8F7M - chains A and C of the 3 polymer chains in the assembly; structure by X-ray diffraction, 1.88 A resolution.

# Chain A
Molecule: heavy chain HLA-B*57:01
Organism: Homo sapiens
UniProtKB: U6BR87 (U6BR87_HUMAN); residues 1-278 here correspond to UniProt positions 25-302 (UniProt number = residue number + 24)
Sequence (278 residues; row label = number of the first residue in the row):
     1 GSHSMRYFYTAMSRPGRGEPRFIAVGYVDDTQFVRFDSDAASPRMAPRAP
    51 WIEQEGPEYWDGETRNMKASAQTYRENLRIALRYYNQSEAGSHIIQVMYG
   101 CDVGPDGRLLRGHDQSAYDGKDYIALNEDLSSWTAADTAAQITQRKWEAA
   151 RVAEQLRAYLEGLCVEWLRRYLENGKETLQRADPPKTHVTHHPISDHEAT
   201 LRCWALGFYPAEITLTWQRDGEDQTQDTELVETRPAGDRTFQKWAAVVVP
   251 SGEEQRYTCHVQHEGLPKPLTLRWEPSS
Disordered / not traced: 277-278
Disulfide bonds: Cys101-Cys164, Cys203-Cys259

# Chain C
Molecule: T242N peptide (TW10 mutant)
Sequence (10 residues; each row starts with the number of its first residue):
     1 TSNLQEQIGW

# How chain A and chain C interact
Residue-residue contacts (43; chain A residue first):
  Met5(A) - Thr1(C)
  Tyr7(A) - Thr1(C)  hydrogen bond (side chain-backbone)
  Tyr7(A) - Ser2(C)  hydrogen bond (side chain-backbone)
  Tyr59(A) - Thr1(C)
  Glu63(A) - Thr1(C)
  Glu63(A) - Ser2(C)  hydrogen bond
  Asn66(A) - Ser2(C)  hydrogen bond
  Asn66(A) - Asn3(C)  hydrogen bond (side chain-backbone)
  Asn66(A) - Leu4(C)
  Asn66(A) - Gln5(C)  hydrogen bond (side chain-backbone)
  Met67(A) - Ser2(C)
  Ala69(A) - Gln5(C)
  Ser70(A) - Gln5(C)  hydrogen bond
  Thr73(A) - Gln5(C)
  Thr73(A) - Gln7(C)
  Tyr74(A) - Gln5(C)
  Asn77(A) - Gly9(C)
  Asn77(A) - Trp10(C)  hydrogen bond (side chain-backbone)
  Ile80(A) - Trp10(C)
  Tyr84(A) - Trp10(C)  hydrogen bond (side chain-backbone)
  Ile95(A) - Trp10(C)  hydrophobic
  Tyr99(A) - Ser2(C)
  Tyr99(A) - Asn3(C)  hydrogen bond (side chain-backbone)
  Tyr123(A) - Trp10(C)
  Thr143(A) - Trp10(C)  hydrogen bond (side chain-backbone)
  Lys146(A) - Ile8(C)
  Lys146(A) - Gly9(C)
  Lys146(A) - Trp10(C)  hydrogen bond (side chain-backbone)
  Trp147(A) - Ile8(C)
  Trp147(A) - Gly9(C)  hydrogen bond (side chain-backbone)
  Trp147(A) - Trp10(C)
  Ala150(A) - Ile8(C)  hydrophobic
  Val152(A) - Glu6(C)
  Val152(A) - Ile8(C)  hydrophobic
  Gln155(A) - Asn3(C)  hydrogen bond
  Gln155(A) - Glu6(C)
  Leu156(A) - Asn3(C)
  Leu156(A) - Glu6(C)
  Tyr159(A) - Thr1(C)  hydrogen bond (side chain-backbone)
  Tyr159(A) - Ser2(C)
  Tyr159(A) - Asn3(C)
  Trp167(A) - Thr1(C)
  Tyr171(A) - Thr1(C)  hydrogen bond (side chain-backbone)
Other interface residues (no listed pair), chain A (31 interface residues in all): Tyr9, Ala81, Ser116, Ala117, Tyr118

# In short
Chain A and chain C form an interface of 31 and 10 residues respectively, with 16 hydrogen bonds. Polar
contacts include Tyr7(A)-Thr1(C), Tyr7(A)-Ser2(C) and Glu63(A)-Ser2(C).
Chain A is heavy chain HLA-B*57:01 (Homo sapiens) and chain C is T242N peptide (TW10 mutant); the structure,
Crystal Structure of HLA-B*57:01-TW10-T242N complex, was determined by X-ray diffraction together with 8F5A
from the same study.
